PDB entry 9ERO | electron microscopy, 2.90 A resolution | chains B and D of the 10 polymer chains in the assembly

# Chain B (and D)
Protein: Microtubule-associated protein tau
Organism: Homo sapiens
Notes: chain D of this document is another copy of the same molecule, construct and numbering; everything in this record applies to it too
Reference sequence: P10636 (TAU_HUMAN), isoform P10636-8; residues 1-441 here = UniProt positions 1-441
Amino-acid sequence (441 residues; row label = number of the first residue in the row):
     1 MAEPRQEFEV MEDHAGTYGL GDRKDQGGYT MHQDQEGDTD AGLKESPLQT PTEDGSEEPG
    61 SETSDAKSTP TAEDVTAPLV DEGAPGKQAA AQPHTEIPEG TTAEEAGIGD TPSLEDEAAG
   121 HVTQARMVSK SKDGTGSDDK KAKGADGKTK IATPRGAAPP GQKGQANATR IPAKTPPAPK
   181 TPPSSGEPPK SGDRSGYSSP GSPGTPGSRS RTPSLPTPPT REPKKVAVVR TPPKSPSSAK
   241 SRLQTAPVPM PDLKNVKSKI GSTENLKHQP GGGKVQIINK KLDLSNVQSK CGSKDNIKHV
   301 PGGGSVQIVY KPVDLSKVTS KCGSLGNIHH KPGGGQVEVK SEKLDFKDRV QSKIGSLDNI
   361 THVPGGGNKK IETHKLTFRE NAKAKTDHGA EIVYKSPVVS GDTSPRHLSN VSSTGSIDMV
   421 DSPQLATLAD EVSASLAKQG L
Disordered / not traced: 1-304, 380-441
Curated features (UniProtKB/Swiss-Prot):
  - site (Not glycated): K24, K44, K67
  - modified residue: A2 (N-acetylalanine), Y18 (Phosphotyrosine), Y29 (Phosphotyrosine), S46 (Phosphoserine), S61 (Phosphoserine), T69 (Phosphothreonine), T71 (Phosphothreonine), T111 (Phosphothreonine), S214 (Phosphoserine)
  - glycosylation (N-linked (Glc) (glycation) lysine): K87, K383
  - cross-link: K44 (Glycyl lysine isopeptide (Lys-Gly) (interchain with G-Cter in ubiquitin))
  - natural variant: R5 (R5H: In FTD1; R5L: In PSNP1)

# Chain B / chain D interface
Pairs across the interface - 170 pairs, chain B then chain D:
  S305(B) - S305(D)  hydrogen bond (backbone-backbone)
  S305(B) - V306(D)  hydrogen bond (backbone-backbone)
  V306(B) - V306(D)
  Q307(B) - V306(D)  hydrogen bond (backbone-backbone)
  Q307(B) - Q307(D)
  Q307(B) - I308(D)  hydrogen bond (backbone-backbone)
  I308(B) - I308(D)
  V309(B) - I308(D)  hydrogen bond (backbone-backbone)
  V309(B) - V309(D)
  V309(B) - Y310(D)  hydrogen bond (backbone-backbone)
  Y310(B) - Y310(D)
  Y310(B) - H374(D)
  K311(B) - Y310(D)  hydrogen bond (backbone-backbone)
  K311(B) - K311(D)
  P312(B) - P312(D)
  V313(B) - P312(D)  hydrogen bond (backbone-backbone)
  V313(B) - V313(D)
  V313(B) - D314(D)  hydrogen bond (backbone-backbone)
  D314(B) - D314(D)
  L315(B) - D314(D)  hydrogen bond (backbone-backbone)
  S316(B) - D314(D)
  S316(B) - S316(D)
  S316(B) - K370(D)
  K317(B) - S316(D)  hydrogen bond (backbone-backbone)
  K317(B) - K317(D)
  K317(B) - V318(D)  hydrogen bond (backbone-backbone)
  V318(B) - V318(D)
  V318(B) - N368(D)
  V318(B) - K370(D)
  T319(B) - V318(D)  hydrogen bond (backbone-backbone)
  T319(B) - T319(D)
  T319(B) - S320(D)  hydrogen bond (backbone-backbone)
  T319(B) - N368(D)  hydrogen bond (backbone-side chain)
  S320(B) - S320(D)
  S320(B) - G366(D)
  S320(B) - N368(D)
  K321(B) - S320(D)  hydrogen bond (backbone-backbone)
  K321(B) - K321(D)
  K321(B) - C322(D)  hydrogen bond (backbone-backbone)
  C322(B) - C322(D)
  G323(B) - C322(D)  hydrogen bond (backbone-backbone)
  G323(B) - G323(D)  hydrogen bond (backbone-backbone)
  S324(B) - G323(D)  hydrogen bond (backbone-backbone)
  S324(B) - S324(D)
  S324(B) - L325(D)  hydrogen bond (backbone-backbone)
  L325(B) - L325(D)
  L325(B) - V363(D)  hydrophobic
  L325(B) - G365(D)
  G326(B) - L325(D)  hydrogen bond (backbone-backbone)
  G326(B) - G326(D)
  G326(B) - N327(D)  hydrogen bond (backbone-backbone)
  N327(B) - N327(D)  hydrogen bond
  N327(B) - I328(D)  hydrogen bond (backbone-backbone)
  I328(B) - I328(D)  hydrophobic
  I328(B) - T361(D)
  I328(B) - V363(D)  hydrophobic
  H329(B) - I328(D)  hydrogen bond (backbone-backbone)
  H329(B) - H329(D)
  H329(B) - H330(D)  hydrogen bond (backbone-backbone)
  H330(B) - H330(D)
  H330(B) - P332(D)
  H330(B) - N359(D)  hydrogen bond (side chain-backbone)
  H330(B) - I360(D)
  H330(B) - T361(D)
  K331(B) - H330(D)  hydrogen bond (backbone-backbone)
  K331(B) - K331(D)
  K331(B) - P332(D)
  P332(B) - P332(D)
  P332(B) - S356(D)
  G333(B) - G333(D)
  G333(B) - G334(D)  hydrogen bond (backbone-backbone)
  G333(B) - S356(D)
  G335(B) - G334(D)
  G335(B) - G335(D)
  Q336(B) - G335(D)  hydrogen bond (backbone-backbone)
  Q336(B) - Q336(D)
  Q336(B) - V337(D)  hydrogen bond (backbone-backbone)
  V337(B) - V337(D)
  V337(B) - I354(D)  hydrophobic
  E338(B) - V337(D)  hydrogen bond (backbone-backbone)
  E338(B) - E338(D)
  E338(B) - V339(D)  hydrogen bond (backbone-backbone)
  V339(B) - V339(D)
  V339(B) - I354(D)  hydrophobic
  K340(B) - V339(D)  hydrogen bond (backbone-backbone)
  K340(B) - K340(D)
  K340(B) - S341(D)  hydrogen bond (backbone-backbone)
  S341(B) - S341(D)
  E342(B) - S341(D)  hydrogen bond (backbone-backbone)
  E342(B) - E342(D)
  E342(B) - K343(D)  hydrogen bond (backbone-backbone)
  K343(B) - K343(D)  hydrogen bond (backbone-backbone)
  K343(B) - L344(D)
  L344(B) - L344(D)
  D345(B) - L344(D)  hydrogen bond (backbone-backbone)
  D345(B) - D345(D)
  D345(B) - F346(D)  hydrogen bond (backbone-backbone)
  F346(B) - F346(D)  hydrophobic
  F346(B) - V350(D)  hydrophobic
  K347(B) - F346(D)  hydrogen bond (backbone-backbone)
  K347(B) - K347(D)
  D348(B) - D348(D)
  D348(B) - R349(D)  salt bridge
  R349(B) - R349(D)
  R349(B) - V350(D)  hydrogen bond (backbone-backbone)
  V350(B) - V350(D)
  Q351(B) - V350(D)  hydrogen bond (backbone-backbone)
  Q351(B) - Q351(D)
  Q351(B) - S352(D)  hydrogen bond (backbone-backbone)
  S352(B) - S352(D)
  K353(B) - S352(D)  hydrogen bond (backbone-backbone)
  K353(B) - K353(D)
  K353(B) - I354(D)  hydrogen bond (backbone-backbone)
  I354(B) - I354(D)
  G355(B) - I354(D)  hydrogen bond (backbone-backbone)
  G355(B) - G355(D)
  G355(B) - S356(D)  hydrogen bond (backbone-backbone)
  S356(B) - S356(D)
  L357(B) - S356(D)  hydrogen bond (backbone-backbone)
  L357(B) - L357(D)
  L357(B) - D358(D)  hydrogen bond (backbone-backbone)
  D358(B) - D358(D)  hydrogen bond (backbone-backbone)
  D358(B) - N359(D)
  N359(B) - S356(D)  hydrogen bond (side chain-backbone)
  N359(B) - L357(D)
  N359(B) - D358(D)  hydrogen bond (side chain-backbone)
  N359(B) - N359(D)  hydrogen bond (side chain-backbone)
  I360(B) - N359(D)  hydrogen bond (backbone-backbone)
  I360(B) - I360(D)
  I360(B) - T361(D)  hydrogen bond (backbone-backbone)
  T361(B) - T361(D)
  H362(B) - T361(D)  hydrogen bond (backbone-backbone)
  H362(B) - H362(D)
  H362(B) - V363(D)  hydrogen bond (backbone-backbone)
  V363(B) - V363(D)
  P364(B) - V363(D)
  P364(B) - P364(D)
  P364(B) - G365(D)  hydrogen bond (backbone-backbone)
  G365(B) - G365(D)  hydrogen bond (backbone-backbone)
  G365(B) - G366(D)  hydrogen bond (backbone-backbone)
  G366(B) - G365(D)
  G366(B) - G366(D)  hydrogen bond (backbone-backbone)
  G366(B) - G367(D)  hydrogen bond (backbone-backbone)
  G367(B) - G367(D)  hydrogen bond (backbone-backbone)
  G367(B) - N368(D)
  N368(B) - G366(D)
  N368(B) - G367(D)  hydrogen bond (side chain-backbone)
  N368(B) - N368(D)  hydrogen bond (side chain-backbone)
  K369(B) - N368(D)  hydrogen bond (backbone-backbone)
  K369(B) - K369(D)
  K369(B) - K370(D)  hydrogen bond (backbone-backbone)
  K370(B) - K370(D)
  I371(B) - K370(D)  hydrogen bond (backbone-backbone)
  I371(B) - I371(D)
  I371(B) - E372(D)  hydrogen bond (backbone-backbone)
  E372(B) - E372(D)
  T373(B) - E372(D)  hydrogen bond (backbone-backbone)
  T373(B) - T373(D)
  T373(B) - H374(D)  hydrogen bond (backbone-backbone)
  H374(B) - H374(D)
  K375(B) - H374(D)  hydrogen bond (backbone-backbone)
  K375(B) - K375(D)
  K375(B) - L376(D)  hydrogen bond (backbone-backbone)
  L376(B) - L376(D)
  T377(B) - L376(D)  hydrogen bond (backbone-backbone)
  T377(B) - T377(D)
  T377(B) - F378(D)  hydrogen bond (backbone-backbone)
  F378(B) - F378(D)  hydrophobic
  R379(B) - F378(D)  hydrogen bond (backbone-backbone)
  R379(B) - R379(D)
Also at the interface, not in a pair above, chain B (75 interface residues in all): G334
Also at the interface, not in a pair above, chain D (75 interface residues in all): L315

# In short
Chain B and chain D each contribute 75 residues to their interface, with 78 hydrogen bonds and 1 salt bridge.
Polar contacts include D348(B)-R349(D), T319(B)-N368(D) and N327(B)-N327(D).
Chain B and chain D are both Microtubule-associated protein tau (Homo sapiens); the structure, CTE type III
tau filament from vacuolar tauopathy, was determined by electron microscopy together with 9ERM and 9ERN from
the same study.
